1V0B - chain A; structure by X-ray diffraction, 2.20 A resolution.

[Chain A]
Protein: Cell division control protein 2 homolog
Organism: Plasmodium falciparum
Notes: EC 2.7.1.-
UniProt: Q07785 (CC2H_PLAFK); numbering as in UniProt (aligned over 1-288)
Sequence (288 residues; each row starts with the number of its first residue):
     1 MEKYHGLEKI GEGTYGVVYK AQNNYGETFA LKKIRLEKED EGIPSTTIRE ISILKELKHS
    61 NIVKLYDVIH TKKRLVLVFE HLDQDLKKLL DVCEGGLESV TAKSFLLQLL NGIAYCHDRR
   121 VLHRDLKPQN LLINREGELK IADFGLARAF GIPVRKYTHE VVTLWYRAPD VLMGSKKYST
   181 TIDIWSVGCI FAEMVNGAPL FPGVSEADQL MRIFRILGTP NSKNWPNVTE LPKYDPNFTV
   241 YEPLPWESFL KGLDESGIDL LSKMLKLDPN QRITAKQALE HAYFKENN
Unresolved in the structure: 288
Construct notes: engineered mutation A198 (Thr in Q07785)
UniProt features mapped onto this chain:
  - active site: D125 (Proton acceptor)
  - binding site (ATP): I10 to V18, K32
  - modified residue: T14 (Phosphothreonine), Y15 (Phosphotyrosine), T158 (Phosphothreonine)
  - mutagenesis: K32 (K32R: Loss of catalytic activity), T158 (T158A: Abolishes phosphorylation. No effect on catalytic activity; T158D: Phosphomimetic mutant. Increases catalytic activity; T158V: Abolishes phosphorylation. Loss of catalytic activity)
Disulfides: C93 forms a disulfide with the same residue of a neighbouring copy of this chain
From the paper describing this entry:
  - contacts within the chain: D125-R155
  - catalytic residues: D125 (proposed by the authors, not directly observed)
  - mutagenesis - T158A: unchanged catalytic activity

[In short]
Curated annotation (UniProt) lists active-site residue D125, 10 ATP-binding residues and 2 mutagenesis sites.
From the paper: the catalytic residue D125; T158A leaves catalytic activity unchanged.
Chain A is Cell division control protein 2 homolog (Plasmodium falciparum); the structure, Crystal structure
of the t198a mutant of pfpk5, was determined by X-ray diffraction together with 1V0P, 1V0O and 1OB3 from the
same study.
